PDB entry 8K5A | electron microscopy, 3.30 A resolution | chains D and J of the 9 polymer chains in the assembly

== Chain D ==
Protein: DNA-directed RNA polymerase subunit beta'
From: Escherichia coli K-12
Notes: EC 2.7.7.6
UniProt: P0A8T7 (RPOC_ECOLI); residues 14-1376 here = UniProt positions 14-1376
Sequence (1363 residues; numbered 14 to 1376; the number before each row is that of its first residue):
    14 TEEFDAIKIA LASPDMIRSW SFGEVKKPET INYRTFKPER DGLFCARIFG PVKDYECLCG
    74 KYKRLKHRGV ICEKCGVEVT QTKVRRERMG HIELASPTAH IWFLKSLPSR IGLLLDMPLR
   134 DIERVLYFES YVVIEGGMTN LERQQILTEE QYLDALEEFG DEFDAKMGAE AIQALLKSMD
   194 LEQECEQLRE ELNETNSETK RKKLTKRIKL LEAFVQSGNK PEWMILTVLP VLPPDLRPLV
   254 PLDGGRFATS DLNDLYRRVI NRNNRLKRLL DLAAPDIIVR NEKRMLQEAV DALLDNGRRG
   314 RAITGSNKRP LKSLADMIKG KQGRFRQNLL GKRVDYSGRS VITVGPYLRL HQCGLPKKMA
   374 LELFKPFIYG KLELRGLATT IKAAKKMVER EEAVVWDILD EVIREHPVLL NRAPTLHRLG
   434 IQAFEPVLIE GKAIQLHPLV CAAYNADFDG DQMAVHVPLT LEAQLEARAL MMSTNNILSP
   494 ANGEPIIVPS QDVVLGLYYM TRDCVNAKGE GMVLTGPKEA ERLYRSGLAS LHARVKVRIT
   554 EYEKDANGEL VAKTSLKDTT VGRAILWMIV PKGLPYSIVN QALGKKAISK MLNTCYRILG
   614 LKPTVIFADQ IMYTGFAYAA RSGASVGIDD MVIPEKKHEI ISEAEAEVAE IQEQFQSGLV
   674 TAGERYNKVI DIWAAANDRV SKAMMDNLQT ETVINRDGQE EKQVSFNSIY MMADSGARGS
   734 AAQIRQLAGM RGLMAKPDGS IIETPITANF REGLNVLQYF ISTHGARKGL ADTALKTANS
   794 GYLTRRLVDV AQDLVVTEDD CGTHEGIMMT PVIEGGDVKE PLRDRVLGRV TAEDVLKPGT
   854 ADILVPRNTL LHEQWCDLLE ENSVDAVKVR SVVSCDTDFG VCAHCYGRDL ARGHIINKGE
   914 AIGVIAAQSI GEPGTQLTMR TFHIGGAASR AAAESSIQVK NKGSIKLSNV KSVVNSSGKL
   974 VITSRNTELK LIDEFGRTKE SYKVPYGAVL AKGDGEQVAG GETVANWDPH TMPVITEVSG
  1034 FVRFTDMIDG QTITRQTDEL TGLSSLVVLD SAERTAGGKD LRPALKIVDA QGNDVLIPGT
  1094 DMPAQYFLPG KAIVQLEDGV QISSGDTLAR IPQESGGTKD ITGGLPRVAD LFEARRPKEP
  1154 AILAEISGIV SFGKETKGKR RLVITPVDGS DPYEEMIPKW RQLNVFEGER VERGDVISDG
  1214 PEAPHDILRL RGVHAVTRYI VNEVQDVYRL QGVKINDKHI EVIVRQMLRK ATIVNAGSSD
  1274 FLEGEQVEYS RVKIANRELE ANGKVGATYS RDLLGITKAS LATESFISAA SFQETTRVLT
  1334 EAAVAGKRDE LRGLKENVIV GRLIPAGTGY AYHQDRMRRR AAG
Not modelled in the structure: 933-943
Curated features (UniProtKB/Swiss-Prot):
  - binding site (Zn(2+)): Cys70, Cys72, Cys85, Cys88, Cys814, Cys888, Cys895, Cys898
  - binding site (Mg(2+)): Asp460, Asp462, Asp464
  - modified residue: Lys983 (N6-acetyllysine)
  - mutagenesis: Gln504 (Q504P: Resistant to antibiotics salinamide A and B), Asn690 (N690D: Resistant to antibiotics salinamide A and B), Met697 (M697V: Resistant to antibiotics salinamide A and B), Ala735 (A735T: Resistant to antibiotics salinamide A and B), Arg738 (R738C/H/P/S: Resistant to antibiotics salinamide A and B), Ala748 (A748E: Resistant to antibiotics salinamide A and B), Pro758 (P758S/T: Resistant to antibiotics salinamide A and B), Phe763 (F763C: Resistant to antibiotics salinamide A and B), Ser775 (S775A: Resistant to antibiotics salinamide A and B), Ala779 (A779T/V: Resistant to antibiotics salinamide A and B), Arg780 (R780C: Resistant to antibiotics salinamide A and B), Gly782 (G782A/C: Resistant to antibiotics salinamide A and B), 1 further mutagenesis entry in UniProt

== Chain J ==
Molecule: 10-nt RNA strand
From: Escherichia coli K-12
Sequence (10 nucleotides; numbered 11 to 20; the number before each row is that of its first residue):
    11 CGGAGAGGUA

== Interface between chain D and chain J ==
Pairs across the interface - 11 pairs, chain D then chain J:
  Leu255(D) with C11(J), base contact; G12(J), base contact
  Ser319(D) with G13(J), hydrogen bond to the base; A14(J), sugar contact
  Asn320(D) with G12(J), base contact; G13(J), base contact
  Lys321(D) with A14(J), phosphate contact
  Arg322(D) with G13(J), hydrogen bond to the phosphate; A14(J), phosphate contact
  Leu343(D) with G13(J), phosphate contact
  Asp464(D) with A20(J), sugar contact
Also at the interface, not in a pair above, chain D (9 interface residues in all): Val253, Asp462
Also at the interface, not in a pair above, chain J (6 interface residues in all): G15

== In short ==
9 residues of chain D face 6 of chain J across their interface; the contacts include 2 hydrogen bonds. Polar
pairs include Ser319(D)-G13(J) and Arg322(D)-G13(J). From UniProt: 8 Zn2+-binding residues, 3 Mg2+-binding
residues and 13 mutagenesis sites on chain D.
Chain D is DNA-directed RNA polymerase subunit beta' and chain J is a 10-nt RNA strand, both from Escherichia
coli K-12; the structure, The cryo-EM map of open TIEA-TEC complex, was determined by electron microscopy.
